Entry 3TJH (X-ray diffraction, 2.12 A resolution); this record covers chains A and D of the 4 polymer chains in the assembly.

# Chain A
Protein: H2-Ld SBM2
Source organism: Mus musculus
Amino-acid sequence (180 residues; row label = number of the first residue in the row; numbering starts at 0):
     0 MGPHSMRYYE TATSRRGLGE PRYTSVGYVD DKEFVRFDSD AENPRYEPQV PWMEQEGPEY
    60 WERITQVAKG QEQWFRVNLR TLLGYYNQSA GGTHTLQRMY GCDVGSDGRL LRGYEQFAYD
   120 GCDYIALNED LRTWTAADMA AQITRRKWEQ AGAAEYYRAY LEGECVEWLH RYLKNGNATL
Not modelled in the structure: 0, 176-179
Cystine bridges: Cys101-Cys164

# Chain D
Protein: 42F3 beta
Source organism: Mus musculus, Homo sapiens
Amino-acid sequence (254 residues; numbered -2 to 251; the number before each row is that of its first residue; numbers below 1 keep their minus sign (Ala-2 is residue -2)):
    -2 ADPEAAVTQS PRNKVTVTGG NVTLSCRQTN SHNYMYWYRQ DTGHGLRLIH YSYGAGNLQI
    58 GDVPDGYKAT RTTQEDFFLL LELASPSQTS LYFCASSDAP GQLYFGEGSK LTVLEDLKNV
   118 FPPEVAVFEP SEAEISHTQK ATLVCLATGF YPDHVELSWW VNGKEVHSGV CTDPQPLKEQ
   178 PALNDSRYAL SSRLRVSATF WQNPRNHFRC QVQFYGLSEN DEWTQDRAKP VTQIVSAEAW
   238 GRADSRGGLE VLFQ
Not modelled in the structure: -2 to 1, 241-251
Cystine bridges: Cys23-Cys91, Cys142-Cys207

# Chain A / chain D interface
Contacting residue pairs (9):
  Val76(A) - Tyr31(D)
  Arg79(A) - Tyr50(D)
  Thr80(A) - Asn30(D)  hydrogen bond
  Ile142(A) - Ser28(D)
  Lys146(A) - Asn27(D)
  Lys146(A) - Ser28(D)
  Lys146(A) - Asn30(D)  hydrogen bond
  Gln149(A) - Asn27(D)  hydrogen bond
  Ala150(A) - Asp95(D)
Also at the interface, not in a pair above, chain A (8 interface residues in all): Tyr84
Also at the interface, not in a pair above, chain D (8 interface residues in all): His29, Gln71
From the paper, about this interface:
  - interface residues, chain A: Thr80(A), Lys146(A)
  - interface residues, chain D: Tyr50(D)

# Summary
The chain A/chain D interface involves 8 residues from each chain; the contacts include 3 hydrogen bonds.
Polar pairs include Thr80(A)-Asn30(D), Lys146(A)-Asn30(D) and Gln149(A)-Asn27(D). From the paper: interface
residues Thr80(A), Lys146(A) and Tyr50(D).
Chain A is H2-Ld SBM2 (Mus musculus) and chain D is 42F3 beta (Mus musculus, Homo sapiens); the structure,
42F3-p3A1/H2-Ld complex, was determined by X-ray diffraction (same publication as 3TF7, 3TFK and 3TPU).
